Entry 7M2T (X-ray diffraction, 2.71 A resolution); this record covers chains A and K of the 109 polymer chains in the assembly.

Chain A (and K):
Molecule: Coat protein
Source organism: Satellite tobacco mosaic virus
Notes: chain K of this document is another copy of the same molecule, construct and numbering; everything in this record applies to it too
Reference sequence: P17574 (COAT_STMV); numbering as in UniProt (aligned over 1-159)
Chain sequence (159 residues; numbered 1 to 159; the number before each row is that of its first residue):
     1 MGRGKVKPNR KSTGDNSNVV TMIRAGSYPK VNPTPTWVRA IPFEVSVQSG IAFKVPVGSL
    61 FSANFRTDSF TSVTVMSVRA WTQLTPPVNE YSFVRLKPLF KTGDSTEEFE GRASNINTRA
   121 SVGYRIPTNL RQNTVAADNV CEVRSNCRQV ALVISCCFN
Unresolved in the structure: 1-15

Chain A / chain K interface:
Residue-residue contacts - 38 pairs, chain A then chain K:
  Ser-27(A) / Ser-114(K)
  Tyr-28(A) / Arg-112(K)  hydrogen bond
  Tyr-28(A) / Ser-114(K)  hydrogen bond (backbone-side chain)
  Lys-30(A) / Glu-110(K)
  Lys-30(A) / Ser-121(K)  hydrogen bond (side chain-backbone)
  Val-31(A) / Glu-108(K)
  Val-31(A) / Phe-109(K)
  Val-31(A) / Glu-110(K)  hydrogen bond (backbone-backbone)
  Asn-32(A) / Glu-107(K)
  Asn-32(A) / Glu-108(K)  hydrogen bond (side chain-backbone)
  Asn-32(A) / Phe-109(K)
  Pro-33(A) / Glu-108(K)
  Thr-34(A) / Thr-106(K)  hydrogen bond (side chain-backbone)
  Thr-34(A) / Glu-107(K)
  Thr-34(A) / Glu-108(K)
  Pro-35(A) / Glu-107(K)
  Thr-36(A) / Glu-107(K)
  Ser-69(A) / Thr-106(K)
  Thr-71(A) / Asp-104(K)  hydrogen bond (side chain-backbone)
  Ser-72(A) / Gly-103(K)
  Ser-72(A) / Asp-104(K)  hydrogen bond (side chain-backbone)
  Lys-101(A) / Thr-102(K)  hydrogen bond (side chain-backbone)
  Thr-128(A) / Asn-129(K)
  Arg-131(A) / Asn-129(K)  hydrogen bond (backbone-side chain)
  Gln-132(A) / Thr-102(K)
  Gln-132(A) / Asn-129(K)  hydrogen bond (side chain-backbone)
  Gln-132(A) / Leu-130(K)
  Gln-132(A) / Gln-132(K)
  Asn-133(A) / Phe-100(K)
  Asn-133(A) / Thr-102(K)  hydrogen bond (backbone-side chain)
  Asn-133(A) / Gly-103(K)  hydrogen bond (side chain-backbone)
  Asn-133(A) / Leu-130(K)
  Thr-134(A) / Thr-102(K)
  Val-135(A) / Thr-102(K)
  Val-135(A) / Gly-103(K)
  Asn-159(A) / Ser-105(K)  hydrogen bond
  Asn-159(A) / Thr-106(K)  hydrogen bond (backbone-backbone)
  Asn-159(A) / Glu-107(K)
Also at the interface, not in a pair above, chain A (22 interface residues in all): Phe-70, Thr-74
Also at the interface, not in a pair above, chain K (18 interface residues in all): Gly-111, Val-122

Overview:
22 residues of chain A face 18 of chain K across their interface, with 15 hydrogen bonds. Among the polar
pairs are Tyr-28(A)/Arg-112(K), Tyr-28(A)/Ser-114(K) and Lys-30(A)/Ser-121(K).
Both chains are Coat protein (Satellite tobacco mosaic virus). Entry 7M2T (Crystallographic Structure of the
Monoclinic Form of Satellite Tobacco Mosaic Virus) was determined by X-ray diffraction together with 5BKL,
5BKN, 7M2V, 7M3T, 7M50 and 7M57 from the same study.
